Entry 7YI0 (electron microscopy, 3.20 A resolution); this record covers chains A and C of the 6 polymer chains in the assembly.

# Chain A
Protein: Transcriptional regulatory protein SIN3
Source organism: Saccharomyces cerevisiae S288C
UniProt: P22579 (SIN3_YEAST); residues 1-1536 here = UniProt positions 1-1536
Sequence (1536 residues; row label = number of the first residue in the row):
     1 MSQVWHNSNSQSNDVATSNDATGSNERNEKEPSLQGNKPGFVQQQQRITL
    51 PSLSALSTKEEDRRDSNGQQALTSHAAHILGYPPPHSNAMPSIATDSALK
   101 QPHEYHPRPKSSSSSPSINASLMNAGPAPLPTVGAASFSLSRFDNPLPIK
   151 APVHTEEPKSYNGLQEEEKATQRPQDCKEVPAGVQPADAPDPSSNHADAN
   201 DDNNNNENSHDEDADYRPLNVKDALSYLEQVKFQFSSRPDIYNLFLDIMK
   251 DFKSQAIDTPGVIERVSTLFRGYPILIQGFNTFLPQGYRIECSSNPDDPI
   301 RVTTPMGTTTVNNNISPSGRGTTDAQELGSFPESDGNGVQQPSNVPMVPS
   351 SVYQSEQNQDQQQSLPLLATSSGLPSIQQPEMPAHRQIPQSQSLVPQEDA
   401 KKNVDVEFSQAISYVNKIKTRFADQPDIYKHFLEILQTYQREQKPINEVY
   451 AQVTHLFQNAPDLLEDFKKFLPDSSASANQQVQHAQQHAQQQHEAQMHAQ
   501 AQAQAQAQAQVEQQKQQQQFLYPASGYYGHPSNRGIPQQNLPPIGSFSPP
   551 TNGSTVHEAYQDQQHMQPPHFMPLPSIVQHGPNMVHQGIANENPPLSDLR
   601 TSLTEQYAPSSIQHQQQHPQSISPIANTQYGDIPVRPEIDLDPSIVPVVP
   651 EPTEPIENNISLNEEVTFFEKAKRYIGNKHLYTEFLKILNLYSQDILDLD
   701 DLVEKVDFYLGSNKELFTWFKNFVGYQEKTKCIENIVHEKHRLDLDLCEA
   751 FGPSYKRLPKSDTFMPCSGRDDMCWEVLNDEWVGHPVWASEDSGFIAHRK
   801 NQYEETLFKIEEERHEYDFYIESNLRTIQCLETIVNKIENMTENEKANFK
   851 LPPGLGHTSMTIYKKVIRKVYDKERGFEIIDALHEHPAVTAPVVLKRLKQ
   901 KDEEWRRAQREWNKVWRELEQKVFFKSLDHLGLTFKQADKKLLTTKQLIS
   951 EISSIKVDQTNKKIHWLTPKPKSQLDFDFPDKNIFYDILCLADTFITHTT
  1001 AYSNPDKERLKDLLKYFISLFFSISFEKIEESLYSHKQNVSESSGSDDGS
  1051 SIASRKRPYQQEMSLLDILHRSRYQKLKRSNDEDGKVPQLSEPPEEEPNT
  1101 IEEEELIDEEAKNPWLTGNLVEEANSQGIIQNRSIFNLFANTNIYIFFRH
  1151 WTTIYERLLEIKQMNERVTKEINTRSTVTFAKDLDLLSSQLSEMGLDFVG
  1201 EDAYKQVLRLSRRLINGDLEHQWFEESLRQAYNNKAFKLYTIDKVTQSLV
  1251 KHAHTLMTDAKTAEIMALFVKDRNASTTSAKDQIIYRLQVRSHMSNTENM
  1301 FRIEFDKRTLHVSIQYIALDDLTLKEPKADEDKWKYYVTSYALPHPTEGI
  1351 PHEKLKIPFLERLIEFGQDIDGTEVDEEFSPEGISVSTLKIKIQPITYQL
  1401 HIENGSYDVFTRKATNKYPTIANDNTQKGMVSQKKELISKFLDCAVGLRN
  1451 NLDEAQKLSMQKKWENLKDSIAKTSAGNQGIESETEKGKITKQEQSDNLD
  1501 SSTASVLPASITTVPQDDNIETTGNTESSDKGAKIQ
Unresolved in the structure: 1-663, 728-748, 838-858, 886-889, 963-971, 1033-1133, 1323-1536
Curated features (UniProtKB/Swiss-Prot):
  - modified residue: S137 (Phosphoserine), T303 (Phosphothreonine), T304 (Phosphothreonine), S316 (Phosphoserine), S1046 (Phosphoserine)

# Chain C
Protein: Chromatin modification-related protein EAF3
Source organism: Saccharomyces cerevisiae S288C
UniProt: Q12432 (EAF3_YEAST); residue numbers follow UniProt; this construct covers 1-401
Sequence (401 residues; each row starts with the number of its first residue):
     1 MVDLEQEFALGGRCLAFHGPLMYEAKILKIWDPSSKMYTSIPNDKPGGSS
    51 QATKEIKPQKLGEDESIPEEIINGKCFFIHYQGWKSSWDEWVGYDRIRAY
   101 NEENIAMKKRLANEAKEAKKSLLEQQKKKKLSTSLGGPSNGGKRKGDSRS
   151 NASISKSTSQSFLTSSVSGRKSGRSSANSLHPGSSLRSSSDQNGNDDRRR
   201 SSSLSPNMLHHIAGYPTPKISLQIPIKLKSVLVDDWEYVTKDKKICRLPA
   251 DVTVEMVLNKYEHEVSQELESPGSQSQLSEYCAGLKLYFDKCLGNMLLYR
   301 LERLQYDELLKKSSKDQKPLVPIRIYGAIHLLRLISVLPELISSTTMDLQ
   351 SCQLLIKQTEDFLVWLLMHVDEYFNDKDPNRSDDALYVNTSSQYEGVALG
   401 M
Unresolved in the structure: 1-219
Curated features (UniProtKB/Swiss-Prot):
  - modified residue: S201 (Phosphoserine)

# Interface between chain A and chain C
Contacting residue pairs (21):
  F751(A) with N380(C); R381(C)
  K756(A) with N380(C); N389(C); T390(C), hydrogen bond (side chain-backbone)
  R757(A) with P379(C), hydrogen bond (side chain-backbone); N380(C), hydrogen bond (backbone-side chain); R381(C); S382(C); D383(C), salt bridge; N389(C), hydrogen bond (backbone-side chain)
  L758(A) with N389(C); T390(C); S391(C)
  P759(A) with N389(C)
  W782(A) with N380(C)
  H785(A) with S392(C), hydrogen bond
  W788(A) with T390(C); S392(C); E395(C), hydrogen bond
  D792(A) with K243(C), salt bridge
Other interface residues (no listed pair), chain A (12 interface residues in all): Y755, D762, V783
Other interface residues (no listed pair), chain C (13 interface residues in all): K241, V388

# In short
Chain A and chain C form an interface of 12 and 13 residues respectively; the contacts include 6 hydrogen
bonds and 2 salt bridges. Among the polar pairs are R757(A)-D383(C), D792(A)-K243(C) and K756(A)-T390(C).
Here chain A is Transcriptional regulatory protein SIN3 and chain C is Chromatin modification-related protein
EAF3, both from Saccharomyces cerevisiae S288C. Entry 7YI0 (Cryo-EM structure of Rpd3S complex) was determined
by electron microscopy together with 7YI1, 7YI2, 7YI3, 7YI4 and 7YI5 from the same study.
